Entry 6U8M (X-ray diffraction, 1.95 A resolution); this record covers chains A and B of the 3 polymer chains in the assembly.

Chain A (and B):
Molecule: Bromodomain-containing protein 4
Organism: Homo sapiens
Notes: chain B of this document is another copy of the same molecule, construct and numbering; everything in this record applies to it too
UniProtKB: O60885 (BRD4_HUMAN); residues 42-168 here = UniProt positions 42-168
Chain sequence (146 residues; numbered 36 to 181; the number before each row is that of its first residue):
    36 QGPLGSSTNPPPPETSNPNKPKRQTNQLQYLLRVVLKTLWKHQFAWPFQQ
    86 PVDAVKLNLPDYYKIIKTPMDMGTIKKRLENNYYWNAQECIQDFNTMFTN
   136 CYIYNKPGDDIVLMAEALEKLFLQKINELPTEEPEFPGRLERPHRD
Disordered / not traced: 36-41, 167-181 (chain B: 36-57, 168-181)
Sequence notes: expression tag (36-41, 169-181)
UniProt features mapped onto this chain:
  - site: Asn140 (Acetylated histone binding)
  - cross-link: Lys99 (Glycyl lysine isopeptide (Lys-Gly) (interchain with G-Cter in SUMO2))
  - natural variant: Asp145 (D145G: Found in a patient with a neurodevelopmental syndrome; uncertain significance)
  - mutagenesis: Asn140 (N140A: Abolishes binding to acetylated histones)

Chain A / chain B interface:
Pairs across the interface (18; chain A residue first):
  Ile100(A) - Arg58(B)
  Asn130(A) - Lys160(B)
  Thr134(A) - Val69(B)
  Tyr137(A) - Arg68(B)
  Tyr137(A) - Lys72(B)
  Ile138(A) - Arg58(B)  hydrogen bond (backbone-side chain)
  Ile138(A) - Gln64(B)
  Ile138(A) - Arg68(B)  hydrogen bond (backbone-side chain)
  Ile138(A) - Val69(B)  hydrophobic
  Tyr139(A) - Arg58(B)  hydrogen bond (backbone-side chain)
  Tyr139(A) - Arg68(B)  hydrogen bond (backbone-side chain)
  Asn140(A) - Arg68(B)  hydrogen bond (backbone-side chain)
  Lys141(A) - Arg68(B)
  Pro142(A) - Arg68(B)
  Val147(A) - Lys72(B)
  Leu148(A) - Lys76(B)
  Glu151(A) - Lys72(B)  salt bridge
  Glu151(A) - Lys76(B)  salt bridge
Interface residues without a listed pair, chain A (13 interface residues in all): Asp96
Interface residues without a listed pair, chain B (8 interface residues in all): Tyr65

Overview:
13 residues of chain A face 8 of chain B across their interface; the contacts include 5 hydrogen bonds and 2
salt bridges. Among the polar pairs are Glu151(A)-Lys72(B), Glu151(A)-Lys76(B) and Ile138(A)-Arg58(B). UniProt
lists one mutagenesis site on chain A.
Both chains are Bromodomain-containing protein 4 (Homo sapiens). Entry 6U8M (BRD4-BD1 in complex with the
cyclic peptide 3.2_1) was determined by X-ray diffraction (same publication as 6U4A, 6U61, 6U6K, 6U6L, 6U71,
6U72 and 8 further entries).
